Entry 7PA3 (X-ray diffraction, 1.42 A resolution); this record covers chain AAA.

== Chain AAA ==
Protein: Parkinson disease protein 7
From: Homo sapiens
Notes: EC 3.1.2.-, 3.5.1.-, 3.5.1.124
Reference sequence: Q99497 (PARK7_HUMAN); numbering as in UniProt (aligned over 1-189)
Amino-acid sequence (192 residues; row label = number of the first residue in the row; numbers below 1 keep their minus sign (Gly-2 is residue -2)):
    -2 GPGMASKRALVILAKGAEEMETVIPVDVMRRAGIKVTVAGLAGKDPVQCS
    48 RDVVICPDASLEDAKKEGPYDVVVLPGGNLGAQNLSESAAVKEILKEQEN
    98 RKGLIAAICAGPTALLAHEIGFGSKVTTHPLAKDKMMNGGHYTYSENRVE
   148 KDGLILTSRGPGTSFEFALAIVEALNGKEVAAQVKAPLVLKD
Not modelled in the structure: -2 to 1, 189
Sequence notes: expression tag (-2 to 0)
Cystine bridges: Cys53 forms a disulfide with the same residue of a neighbouring copy of this chain
Covalently attached groups: compound 6SI linked to Cys106
Small-molecule neighbours: 6SI ((3S)-N-[5-[2-[(azanylidene-$l4-azanylidene)amino]ethanoyl]-6,7-dihydro-4H-[1,3]thiazolo[5,4-c]pyridin-2-yl]-1-(iminomethyl)pyrrolidine-3-carboxamide): Glu15, Glu18, Gly74, Gly75, Asn76, Gln80, Ile105, Ala107, His126, Leu128, Ala129, Lys132
Swiss-Prot annotation at these positions:
  - active site: Cys106 (Nucleophile), His126
  - site: Asp149, Gly150 (Cleavage)
  - modified residue: Ala2 (N-acetylalanine), Tyr67 (Phosphotyrosine), Cys106 (Cysteine sulfinic acid (-SO2H)), Lys148 (N6-acetyllysine), Lys182 (N6-succinyllysine)
  - lipidation (S-palmitoyl cysteine): Cys46, Cys53, Cys106
  - cross-link: Lys130 (Glycyl lysine isopeptide (Lys-Gly) (interchain with G-Cter in SUMO))
  - natural variant: Leu10 (L10P: In PARK7; uncertain significance), Met26 (M26I: In PARK7), Ala39 (A39S: Found in early-onset Parkinson disease with digenic inheritance), Gln45 (deletion: In PARK7), Glu64 (E64D: In PARK7), Ala104 (A104T: In PARK7), Asp149 (D149A: In PARK7), Glu163 (E163K: In PARK7; uncertain significance), Leu166 (L166P: In PARK7)
  - mutagenesis: Leu10 (L10P: Abolishes detoxification activity on methylglyocal-adducted CoA), Glu18 (E18A: Strongly decreases enzymatic activity. Almost abolishes detoxification activity on methylglyocal-adducted CoA; E18D: Strongly decreases enzymatic activity ...), Cys46 (C46A: Reduces protein stability. No effect on oxidation; C46A: Reduces protein stability. No effect on oxidation. Reduced localization in lipid rafts; when associated with A-106 ...), Val51 (V51A: Disrupts dimer formation and strongly reduces ability to eliminate hydrogen peroxide), Cys53 (C53A: Strongly reduces chaperone activity and ability to eliminate hydrogen peroxide; C53S: No effect on mitochondrial translocation neither on deglycase activity), Cys106 (C106A: Abolishes enzymatic activity. Abolishes oxidation, association with mitochondria and protease activity. No effect on chaperone activity. Reduces binding to OTUD7B ...), His126 (H126A: Strongly decreases enzymatic activity), Lys130 (K130R: Partially compensates for loss of stability; when associated with P-166), Ala179 (A179T: No effect on detoxification activity on methylglyocal-adducted CoA)
What the authors report for this chain:
  - binding site for 6SI: Glu18, Asn76, Cys106
  - conformationally variable residues (side-chain flip): Lys132
  - mutagenesis - C106S: abolished binding to JYQ-92
  - catalytic residues: Cys106 (citing earlier work)

== Overview ==
Compound 6SI is covalently linked to Cys106. UniProt lists active-site residues Cys106 and His126 and 9
mutagenesis sites. The paper reports the catalytic residue Cys106; C106S abolishes binding to JYQ-92.
Chain AAA is Parkinson disease protein 7 (Homo sapiens); the structure, PARK7 with covalent inhibitor JYQ-88,
was determined by X-ray diffraction (same publication as 7PA2).
